5V93 - chains A and C of the 52 polymer chains in the assembly; structure by electron microscopy, 4.00 A resolution.

# Chain A
Molecule: 23S rRNA
Organism: Mycobacterium tuberculosis
Sequence (3138 nucleotides; row label = number of the first residue in the row):
     1 UUGUAAGUGU CUAAGGGCGC AUGGUGGAUG CCUUGGCAUC GAGAGCCGAU GAAGGACGUG
    61 GGAGGCUGCG AUAUGCCUCG GGGAGCUGUC AACCGAGCGU GGAUCCGAGG AUUUCCGAAU
   121 GGGGAAACCC AGCACGAGUG AUGUCGUGCU ACCCGCAUCU GAAUAUAUAG GGUGCGGGAG
   181 GGAACGCGGG GAAGUGAAAC AUCUCAGUAC CCGUAGGAGG AGAAAACAAU UGUGAUUCCG
   241 CAAGUAGUGG CGAGCGAACG CGGAACAGGC UAAACCGCAC GCAUGGGUAA CCGGGUAGGG
   301 GUUGUGUGUG CGGGGUUGUG GGAGGAUAUG UCUCAGCGCU ACCCGGCUGA GAGGCAGUCA
   361 GAAAGUGUCG UGGUUAGCGG AAGUGGCCUG GGAUGGUCUG CCGUAGACGG UGAGAGCCCG
   421 GUACGCGAAA ACCCGGCACC UGCCUAGUAU CAAUUCCCGA GUAGCAGCGG GCCCGUGGAA
   481 UCCGCUGUGA AUCCGCCGGG ACCACCCGGU AAGCCUAAAU ACUCCUCGAU GACCGAUAGC
   541 GGAUUAGUAC CGUGAGGGAA UGGUGAAAAG UACCCCGGGA GGGGAGUGAA AGAGUACCUG
   601 AAACCGUGUG CCUACAAUCC GUCAGAGCCU CCUUUUCCUC UCCGGAGGAG GGUGGUGAUG
   661 GCGUGCCUUU UGAAGAAUGA GCCUGCGAGU CAGGGACAUG UCGCAAGGUU AACCCGUGUG
   721 GGGUAGCCGC AGCGAAAGCG AGUCUGAAUA GGGCGACCCA CACGCGCAUA CGCGCGUGUG
   781 AAUAGUGGCG UGUUCUGGAC CCGAAGCGGA GUGAUCUACC CAUGGCCAGG GUGAAGCGCG
   841 GGUAAGACCG CGUGGAGGCC CGAACCCACU UAGGUUGAAG ACUGAGGGGA UGAGCUGUGG
   901 GUAGGGGUGA AAGGCCAAUC AAACUCCGUG AUAGCUGGUU CUCCCCGAAA UGCAUUUAGG
   961 UGCAGCGUUG CGUGGUUCAC CGCGGAGGUA GAGCUACUGG AUGGCCGAUG GGCCCUACUA
  1021 GGUUACUGAC GUCAGCCAAA CUCCGAAUGC CGUGGUGUAA AGCGUGGCAG UGAGACGGCG
  1081 GGGGAUAAGC UCCGUACGUC GAAAGGGAAA CAGCCCAGAU CGCCGGCUAA GGCCCCCAAG
  1141 CGUGUGCUAA GUGGGAAAGG AUGUGCAGUC GCAAAGACAA CCAGGAGGUU GGCUUAGAAG
  1201 CAGCCACCCU UGAAAGAGUG CGUAAUAGCU CACUGGUCAA GUGAUUGUGC GCCGAUAAUG
  1261 UAGCGGGGCU CAAGCACACC GCCGAAGCCG CGGCACAUCC ACCUUGUGGU GGGUGUGGGU
  1321 AGGGGAGCGU CCCUCAUUCA GCGAAGCCAC CGGGUGACCG GUGGUGGAGG GUGGGGGAGU
  1381 GAGAAUGCAG GCAUGAGUAG CGACAAGGCA AGUGAGAACC UUGCCCGCCG AAAGACCAAG
  1441 GGUUCCUGGG CCAGGCCAGU CCGCCCAGGG UGAGUCGGGA CCUAAGGCGA GGCCGACAGG
  1501 CGUAGUCGAU GGACAACGGG UUGAUAUUCC CGUACCCGUG UGUGGGCGCC CGUGACGAAU
  1561 CAGCGGUACU AACCACCCAA AACCGGAUCG AUCACUCCCC UUCGGGGGUG UGGAGUUCUG
  1621 GGGCUGCGUG GGAACUUCGC UGGUAGUAGU CAAGCGAAGG GGUGACGCAG GAAGGUAGCC
  1681 GUACCAGUCA GUGGUAACAC UGGGGCAAGC CGGUAGGGAG AGCGAUAGGC AAAUCCGUCG
  1741 CUCACUAAUC CUGAGAGGUG ACGCAUAGCC GGUUGAGGCG AAUUCGGUGA UCCUCUGCUG
  1801 CCAAGAAAAG CCUCUAGCGA GCACACACAC GGCCCGUACC CCAAACCGAC ACAGGUGGUC
  1861 AGGUAGAGCA UACCAAGGCG UACGAGAUAA CUAUGGUUAA GGAACUCGGC AAAAUGCCCC
  1921 CGUAACUUCG GGAGAAGGGG GACCGGAAUA UCGUGAACAC CCUUGCGGUG GGAGCGGGAU
  1981 CCGGUCGCAG AAACCAGUGA GGAGCGACUG UUUACUAAAA ACACAGGUCC GUGCGAAGUC
  2041 GCAAGACGAU GUAUACGGAC UGACGCCUGC CCGGUGCUGG AAGGUUAAGA GGACCCGUUA
  2101 ACCCGCAAGG GUGAAGCGGA GAAUUUAAGC CCCAGUAAAC GGCGGUGGUA ACUAUAACCA
  2161 UCCUAAGGUA GCGAAAUUCC UUGUCGGGUA AGUUCCGACC UGCACGAAUG GCGUAACGAC
  2221 UUCUCAACUG UCUCAACCAU AGACUCGGCG AAAUUGCACU ACGAGUAAAG AUGCUCGUUA
  2281 CGCGCGGCAG GACGAAAAGA CCCCGGGACC UUCACUACAA CUUGGUAUUG AUGUUCGGUA
  2341 CGGUUUGUGU AGGAUAGGUG GGAGACUGUG AAACCUCGAC GCCAGUUGGG GCGGAGUCGU
  2401 UGUUGAAAUA CCACUCUGAU CGUAUUGGGC AUCUAACCUC GAACCCUGAA UCGGGUUUAG
  2461 GGACAGUGCC UGGCGGGUAG UUUAACUGGG GCGGUUGCCU CCUAAAAUGU AACGGAGGCG
  2521 CCCAAAGGUU CCCUCAACCU GGACGGCAAU CAGGUGGCGA GUGUAAAUGC ACAAGGGAGC
  2581 UUGACUGCGA GACUUACAAG UCAAGCAGGG ACGAAAGUCG GGAUUAGUGA UCCGGCACCC
  2641 CCGAGUGGAA GGGGUGUCGC UCAACGGAUA AAAGGUACCC CGGGGAUAAC AGGCUGAUCU
  2701 UCCCCAAGAG UCCAUAUCGA CGGGAUGGUU UGGCACCUCG AUGUCGGCUC GUCGCAUCCU
  2761 GGGGCUGGAG CAGGUCCCAA GGGUUGGGCU GUUCGCCCAU UAAAGCGGCA CGCGAGCUGG
  2821 GUUUAGAACG UCGUGAGACA GUUCGGUCUC UAUCCGCCGC GCGCGUCAGA AACUUGAGGA
  2881 AACCUGUCCC UAGUACGAGA GGACCGGGAC GGACGAACCU CUGGUGCACC AGUUGUCCCG
  2941 CCAGGGGCAC CGCUGGAUAG CCACGUUCGG UCAGGAUAAC CGCUGAAAGC AUCUAAGCGG
  3001 GAAACCUUCU CCAAGAUCAG GUUUCUCACC CACUUGGUGG GAUAAGGCCC CCCGCAGAAC
  3061 ACGGGUUCAA UAGGUCAGAC CUGGAAGCUC AGUAAUGGGU GUAGGGAACU GGUGCUAACC
  3121 GGCCGAAAAC UUACAACA
Unresolved in the structure: 1-4, 1013-1022, 3133-3138

# Chain C
Molecule: 50S ribosomal protein L2
Organism: Mycobacterium tuberculosis
Reference sequence: A0A045H5T7 (A0A045H5T7_MYCTX); residue numbers follow UniProt; this construct covers 1-280
Chain sequence (280 residues; each row starts with the number of its first residue):
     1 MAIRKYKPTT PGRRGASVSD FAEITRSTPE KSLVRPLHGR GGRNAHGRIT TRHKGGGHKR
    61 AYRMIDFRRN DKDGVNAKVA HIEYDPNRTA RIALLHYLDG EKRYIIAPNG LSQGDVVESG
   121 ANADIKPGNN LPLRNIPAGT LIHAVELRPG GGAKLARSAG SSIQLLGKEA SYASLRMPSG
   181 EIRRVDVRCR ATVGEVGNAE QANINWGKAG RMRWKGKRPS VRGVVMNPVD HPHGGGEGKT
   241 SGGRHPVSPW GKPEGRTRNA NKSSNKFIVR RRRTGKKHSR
Unresolved in the structure: 1, 274-280

# Chain A / chain C interface
Contacting residue pairs (214; chain A residue first):
  C819(A) - Arg218(C)  hydrogen bond to the phosphate
  C820(A) - Arg43(C)  base contact
  C820(A) - Gly56(C)  hydrogen bond to the phosphate
  C820(A) - Arg218(C)  salt bridge to the phosphate
  C821(A) - His38(C)  sugar contact
  C821(A) - Gly39(C)  hydrogen bond to the sugar
  C821(A) - Gly56(C)  hydrogen bond to the phosphate
  A822(A) - Lys59(C)  phosphate contact
  U823(A) - Lys59(C)  salt bridge to the phosphate
  G857(A) - Thr10(C)  sugar contact
  G857(A) - Arg13(C)  hydrogen bond to the sugar
  G858(A) - Thr10(C)  hydrogen bond to the phosphate
  G858(A) - Arg13(C)  salt bridge to the phosphate
  G858(A) - Lys208(C)  salt bridge to the phosphate
  G858(A) - Ala209(C)  hydrogen bond to the base
  G858(A) - Gly210(C)  hydrogen bond to the base
  C859(A) - Thr10(C)  sugar contact
  A893(A) - Ala209(C)  base contact
  A893(A) - Gly210(C)  phosphate contact
  A893(A) - Arg213(C)  hydrogen bond to the base
  A893(A) - Trp214(C)  hydrogen bond to the phosphate
  G900(A) - Arg43(C)  base contact
  G901(A) - Arg43(C)  hydrogen bond to the base
  U902(A) - Arg43(C)  hydrogen bond to the sugar
  U902(A) - His46(C)  sugar contact
  U902(A) - Gly47(C)  hydrogen bond to the sugar
  U902(A) - Arg48(C)  sugar contact
  A903(A) - Arg48(C)  salt bridge to the phosphate
  U908(A) - Arg48(C)  phosphate contact
  U908(A) - Ile49(C)  hydrogen bond to the phosphate
  G909(A) - Asp230(C)  hydrogen bond to the base
  A910(A) - Arg218(C)  salt bridge to the phosphate
  A910(A) - Pro219(C)  sugar contact
  A910(A) - Val221(C)  sugar contact
  A911(A) - Val221(C)  base contact
  A911(A) - Val225(C)  hydrogen bond to the sugar
  A911(A) - Met226(C)  base contact
  A911(A) - Asp230(C)  base contact
  A912(A) - Val225(C)  phosphate contact
  A912(A) - Asn227(C)  base contact
  G913(A) - Asn227(C)  hydrogen bond to the sugar
  G913(A) - Val229(C)  base contact
  A922(A) - Val229(C)  base contact
  A1485(A) - His38(C)  phosphate contact
  G1486(A) - His38(C)  salt bridge to the phosphate
  G1500(A) - His46(C)  sugar contact
  C1501(A) - Ala45(C)  phosphate contact
  C1501(A) - His46(C)  sugar contact
  G1502(A) - Ala45(C)  phosphate contact
  G1662(A) - Ser32(C)  phosphate contact
  A1665(A) - Lys31(C)  base contact
  A1727(A) - Asp99(C)  hydrogen bond to the sugar
  G1728(A) - Asp99(C)  base contact
  G1728(A) - Gly100(C)  base contact
  G1737(A) - Asp99(C)  hydrogen bond to the base
  G1737(A) - Gly100(C)  base contact
  G1737(A) - Lys102(C)  phosphate contact
  U1738(A) - Tyr97(C)  sugar contact
  U1738(A) - Leu98(C)  hydrogen bond to the sugar
  U1738(A) - Gly100(C)  sugar contact
  U1738(A) - Lys102(C)  salt bridge to the phosphate
  C1801(A) - Arg26(C)  salt bridge to the phosphate
  C1802(A) - Arg4(C)  salt bridge to the phosphate
  C1802(A) - Tyr6(C)  sugar contact
  A1803(A) - Val18(C)  phosphate contact
  A1803(A) - His58(C)  base contact
  A1803(A) - Trp206(C)  phosphate contact
  A1803(A) - Arg211(C)  salt bridge to the phosphate
  A1803(A) - Trp214(C)  stacking on the base
  A1804(A) - Phe21(C)  base contact
  A1804(A) - Arg60(C)  salt bridge to the phosphate
  A1804(A) - Tyr84(C)  hydrogen bond to the phosphate
  A1804(A) - Pro86(C)  sugar contact
  G1805(A) - Lys59(C)  sugar contact
  G1805(A) - Ala61(C)  phosphate contact
  G1805(A) - Arg63(C)  salt bridge to the phosphate
  G1805(A) - Pro86(C)  phosphate contact
  A1806(A) - Lys31(C)  salt bridge to the phosphate
  A1806(A) - Pro36(C)  sugar contact
  A1806(A) - Lys59(C)  hydrogen bond to the sugar
  U1928(A) - Arg14(C)  sugar contact
  C1929(A) - Pro8(C)  phosphate contact
  G1930(A) - Pro8(C)  base contact
  G1930(A) - Thr9(C)  base contact
  G1930(A) - Arg14(C)  hydrogen bond to the base
  A2007(A) - Pro11(C)  hydrogen bond to the base
  C2008(A) - Pro11(C)  base contact
  C2022(A) - Arg222(C)  salt bridge to the phosphate
  C2022(A) - Val225(C)  phosphate contact
  A2023(A) - Pro219(C)  sugar contact
  A2023(A) - Ser220(C)  phosphate contact
  A2023(A) - Arg222(C)  salt bridge to the phosphate
  A2023(A) - Val225(C)  phosphate contact
  C2024(A) - Ala209(C)  sugar contact
  C2024(A) - Pro219(C)  sugar contact
  C2024(A) - Ser220(C)  hydrogen bond to the phosphate
  A2025(A) - Trp206(C)  hydrogen bond to the sugar
  A2025(A) - Gly207(C)  hydrogen bond to the sugar
  A2025(A) - Met212(C)  sugar contact
  A2025(A) - Lys217(C)  salt bridge to the phosphate
  G2026(A) - Asn205(C)  phosphate contact
  G2026(A) - Trp206(C)  hydrogen bond to the phosphate
  C2030(A) - Glu254(C)  hydrogen bond to the sugar
  G2031(A) - Gly255(C)  sugar contact
  G2031(A) - Thr257(C)  hydrogen bond to the sugar
  G2031(A) - Arg272(C)  salt bridge to the phosphate
  U2032(A) - Arg256(C)  phosphate contact
  U2032(A) - Arg258(C)  phosphate contact
  U2032(A) - Arg271(C)  salt bridge to the phosphate
  U2032(A) - Arg272(C)  salt bridge to the phosphate
  G2033(A) - Leu155(C)  base contact
  G2033(A) - Met177(C)  base contact
  G2033(A) - Ser179(C)  hydrogen bond to the base
  G2033(A) - Glu181(C)  base contact
  G2033(A) - Arg183(C)  hydrogen bond to the phosphate
  G2033(A) - Arg258(C)  salt bridge to the phosphate
  G2033(A) - Arg271(C)  salt bridge to the phosphate
  C2034(A) - Leu147(C)  sugar contact
  C2034(A) - Lys154(C)  sugar contact
  C2034(A) - Arg183(C)  salt bridge to the phosphate
  C2034(A) - Ser264(C)  phosphate contact
  G2035(A) - Lys154(C)  salt bridge to the phosphate
  A2037(A) - Thr257(C)  hydrogen bond to the sugar
  G2038(A) - Thr50(C)  base contact
  G2038(A) - Thr51(C)  base contact
  U2039(A) - Thr50(C)  base contact
  U2039(A) - Trp250(C)  sugar contact
  C2040(A) - Asn44(C)  hydrogen bond to the base
  C2040(A) - His46(C)  base contact
  C2040(A) - Arg48(C)  hydrogen bond to the phosphate
  G2041(A) - Arg48(C)  salt bridge to the phosphate
  A2044(A) - His46(C)  base contact
  G2045(A) - His46(C)  hydrogen bond to the base
  A2046(A) - Asn44(C)  base contact
  A2046(A) - Ala45(C)  hydrogen bond to the sugar
  C2047(A) - Gly42(C)  hydrogen bond to the sugar
  C2047(A) - Arg43(C)  sugar contact
  C2047(A) - Asn44(C)  sugar contact
  C2047(A) - Thr50(C)  hydrogen bond to the base
  G2048(A) - Thr51(C)  hydrogen bond to the sugar
  G2048(A) - Lys54(C)  hydrogen bond to the phosphate
  A2049(A) - Lys54(C)  salt bridge to the phosphate
  U2050(A) - Leu37(C)  phosphate contact
  U2050(A) - Tyr62(C)  hydrogen bond to the base
  G2051(A) - Arg88(C)  salt bridge to the phosphate
  G2051(A) - Arg157(C)  salt bridge to the phosphate
  U2052(A) - Arg88(C)  phosphate contact
  U2052(A) - Lys154(C)  base contact
  U2052(A) - Arg157(C)  salt bridge to the phosphate
  U2052(A) - Ser158(C)  sugar contact
  A2053(A) - Ala156(C)  hydrogen bond to the phosphate
  A2053(A) - Arg157(C)  hydrogen bond to the phosphate
  A2053(A) - Ser158(C)  hydrogen bond to the phosphate
  A2053(A) - Ser161(C)  phosphate contact
  A2053(A) - Ser179(C)  sugar contact
  U2054(A) - Ala159(C)  hydrogen bond to the sugar
  U2054(A) - Pro178(C)  phosphate contact
  U2054(A) - Ala199(C)  base contact
  U2054(A) - Glu200(C)  base contact
  U2054(A) - Gln201(C)  base contact
  U2054(A) - Ala202(C)  hydrogen bond to the base
  A2055(A) - Thr89(C)  sugar contact
  C2056(A) - Lys54(C)  phosphate contact
  C2056(A) - Lys215(C)  salt bridge to the phosphate
  G2057(A) - Lys54(C)  phosphate contact
  G2058(A) - His53(C)  salt bridge to the phosphate
  G2058(A) - Ser248(C)  sugar contact
  G2058(A) - Pro249(C)  phosphate contact
  G2058(A) - Glu254(C)  hydrogen bond to the base
  A2059(A) - Ser220(C)  phosphate contact
  A2059(A) - His231(C)  salt bridge to the phosphate
  A2059(A) - Glu254(C)  sugar contact
  C2060(A) - Arg222(C)  phosphate contact
  C2060(A) - Gly223(C)  hydrogen bond to the phosphate
  C2060(A) - Val224(C)  hydrogen bond to the phosphate
  U2061(A) - Arg222(C)  salt bridge to the phosphate
  G2062(A) - Arg222(C)  base contact
  G2062(A) - Lys239(C)  salt bridge to the phosphate
  G2079(A) - Arg256(C)  salt bridge to the phosphate
  A2139(A) - Pro246(C)  sugar contact
  C2140(A) - Gly242(C)  phosphate contact
  C2140(A) - Arg244(C)  hydrogen bond to the sugar
  G2141(A) - Gly242(C)  phosphate contact
  U2209(A) - Lys239(C)  hydrogen bond to the sugar
  U2209(A) - Thr240(C)  base contact
  G2210(A) - Lys239(C)  salt bridge to the phosphate
  A2215(A) - Arg14(C)  hydrogen bond to the base
  U2312(A) - Arg244(C)  salt bridge to the phosphate
  C2313(A) - Arg244(C)  phosphate contact
  U2322(A) - Asn259(C)  phosphate contact
  U2323(A) - Asn261(C)  hydrogen bond to the phosphate
  G2441(A) - Arg148(C)  sugar contact
  G2441(A) - Pro149(C)  hydrogen bond to the sugar
  G2441(A) - Gly151(C)  phosphate contact
  G2441(A) - Lys154(C)  salt bridge to the phosphate
  A2442(A) - Arg68(C)  salt bridge to the phosphate
  A2442(A) - Gly150(C)  phosphate contact
  A2442(A) - Gly151(C)  phosphate contact
  A2459(A) - Arg188(C)  hydrogen bond to the sugar
  G2460(A) - Arg188(C)  sugar contact
  G2461(A) - Tyr172(C)  hydrogen bond to the phosphate
  G2477(A) - Trp250(C)  sugar contact
  A2827(A) - Glu237(C)  phosphate contact
  A2828(A) - Glu237(C)  base contact
  A2828(A) - Lys239(C)  phosphate contact
  C2829(A) - Gly238(C)  phosphate contact
  C2829(A) - Lys239(C)  hydrogen bond to the phosphate
  U2834(A) - Gly243(C)  hydrogen bond to the sugar
  G2835(A) - Gly243(C)  sugar contact
  A2836(A) - Gly235(C)  phosphate contact
  A2836(A) - Gly236(C)  hydrogen bond to the phosphate
  A2836(A) - Thr240(C)  phosphate contact
  G2837(A) - Gly236(C)  hydrogen bond to the phosphate
  G2837(A) - Glu237(C)  base contact
Also at the interface, not in a pair above, chain A (118 interface residues in all): A834, A835, A856, G904, G906, G907, A1807, G2027, G2076, C2077, U2078, C2310, U2311, G2462, A2465, G2466, A2838
Also at the interface, not in a pair above, chain C (141 interface residues in all): Lys7, Gly12, Pro29, Val34, Arg40, Gly41, Arg52, Gly55, Gly57, Asn87, His96, Glu101, Gly160, Ile204, Pro228, Pro232, Gly234, Ser241, His245, Val247, Gly251, Lys262, Lys266, Ile268

# Summary
118 residues of chain A face 141 of chain C across their interface; the contacts include 61 hydrogen bonds, 39
salt bridges and 1 aromatic stacking contact. Polar contacts include G858(A)-Ala209(C), G858(A)-Gly210(C) and
A893(A)-Arg213(C).
Here chain A is 23S rRNA and chain C is 50S ribosomal protein L2, both from Mycobacterium tuberculosis. Entry
5V93 (Cryo-EM structure of the 70S ribosome from Mycobacterium tuberculosis bound with Capreomycin) was
determined by electron microscopy, deposited together with 5V7Q.
